5XTJ - chains A and B; structure by X-ray diffraction, 2.22 A resolution.

== Chain A (and B) ==
Protein: Endo beta-1,4-mannanase
Source organism: Rhizopus microsporus
Notes: chain B of this document is another copy of the same molecule, construct and numbering; everything in this record applies to it too
Reference sequence: A0A0A1NDE2 (A0A0A1NDE2_9FUNG); residues 1-162 here correspond to UniProt positions 20-181 (UniProt number = residue number + 19)
Amino-acid sequence (162 residues; numbered 1 to 162; the number before each row is that of its first residue):
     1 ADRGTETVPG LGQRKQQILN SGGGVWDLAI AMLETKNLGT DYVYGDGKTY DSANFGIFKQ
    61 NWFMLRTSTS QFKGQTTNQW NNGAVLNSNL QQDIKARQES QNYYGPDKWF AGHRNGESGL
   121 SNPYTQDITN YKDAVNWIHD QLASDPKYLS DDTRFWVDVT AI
Unresolved in the structure: 1, 160-162

== Interface between chain A and chain B ==
Residue-residue contacts (24):
  G24(A) with N102(B)
  V25(A) with N102(B), hydrogen bond (backbone-backbone)
  W26(A) with N102(B), hydrogen bond (backbone-backbone); G105(B); P106(B)
  D27(A) with N102(B), hydrogen bond
  Q98(A) with N102(B)
  Q101(A) with Q101(B)
  N102(A) with G24(B); V25(B); W26(B), hydrogen bond (backbone-backbone)
  Y103(A) with H139(B), hydrogen bond (backbone-side chain)
  Y104(A) with H139(B), hydrogen bond (backbone-side chain)
  G105(A) with W26(B); H139(B)
  P106(A) with W26(B); P106(B), hydrophobic
  D107(A) with N136(B), hydrogen bond
  K108(A) with D140(B)
  Y124(A) with N136(B)
  H139(A) with Y103(B), hydrogen bond (side chain-backbone); Y104(B), hydrogen bond (side chain-backbone); G105(B)
  D140(A) with K108(B), salt bridge
Interface residues without a listed pair, chain A (18 interface residues in all): R97, N136
Interface residues without a listed pair, chain B (17 interface residues in all): D27, R97, Q98, D107

== Overview ==
18 residues of chain A face 17 of chain B across their interface; the contacts include 9 hydrogen bonds and 1
salt bridge. Polar pairs include D140(A)-K108(B), D27(A)-N102(B) and Y103(A)-H139(B).
Chain A and chain B are both Endo beta-1,4-mannanase (Rhizopus microsporus); the structure,
Mannanase(RmMan134A), was determined by X-ray diffraction (same publication as 5XTT, 5XU5, 5XUG and 5XUL).
